Entry 3D4X (X-ray diffraction, 2.20 A resolution); this record covers chains A and C of the 4 polymer chains in the assembly.

[Chain A (and C)]
Protein: Hemoglobin subunit alpha
Organism: Felis silvestris catus
Notes: chain C of this document is another copy of the same molecule, construct and numbering; everything in this record applies to it too
Reference sequence: P07405 (HBA_FELCA); numbering as in UniProt (aligned over 1-141)
Sequence (141 residues; each row starts with the number of its first residue):
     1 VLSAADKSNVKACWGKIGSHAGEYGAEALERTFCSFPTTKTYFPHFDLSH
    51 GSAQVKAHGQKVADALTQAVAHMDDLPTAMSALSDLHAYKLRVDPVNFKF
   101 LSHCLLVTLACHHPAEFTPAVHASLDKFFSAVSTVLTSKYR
Ion coordination: heme Fe near His87 (its only coordinating residue here)
Small-molecule neighbours: heme (HEM): Thr39, Tyr42, Phe43, His45, Phe46, His58, Lys61, Val62, Ala65, Leu66, Leu83, Leu86, His87, Leu91, Val93, Asn97, Phe98, Leu101, Val132, Leu136
Swiss-Prot annotation at these positions:
  - binding site (O2): His58
  - binding site (heme b): His87
  - modified residue: Ser3 (Phosphoserine), Lys7 (N6-succinyllysine), Lys11 (N6-succinyllysine), Lys16 (N6-acetyllysine), Tyr24 (Phosphotyrosine), Ser35 (Phosphoserine), Lys40 (N6-succinyllysine), Ser49 (Phosphoserine), Ser102 (Phosphoserine), Thr108 (Phosphothreonine), Ser124 (Phosphoserine), Thr134 (Phosphothreonine), Thr137 (Phosphothreonine), Ser138 (Phosphoserine)

[Chain A / chain C interface]
Pairs across the interface (7; chain A residue first):
  Val1(A) with Arg141(C)
  Asp126(A) with Arg141(C), salt bridge
  Lys127(A) with Arg141(C)
  Ser130(A) with Arg141(C)
  Arg141(A) with Val1(C); Ala123(C); Lys127(C)

[Summary]
5 residues of chain A face 4 of chain C across their interface, with 1 salt bridge. The salt-bridged pair is
Asp126(A)-Arg141(C). Bound to chain A: heme. Curated annotation (UniProt) lists O2-binding residue His58(A)
and heme b-binding residue His87(A) on chain A.
Chain A and chain C are both Hemoglobin subunit alpha (Felis silvestris catus); the structure, Crystal
structure determination of cat (Felis silvestris catus) hemoglobin at 2.2 angstrom resolution, was determined
by X-ray diffraction.
